2QU5 - chain A; structure by X-ray diffraction, 2.95 A resolution.

# Chain A
Name: Vascular endothelial growth factor receptor 2
Source organism: Homo sapiens
Notes: EC 2.7.10.1; fragment: kinase domain
Reference sequence: P35968 (VGFR2_HUMAN); numbering as in UniProt; present here: 815-939, 990-1171
Sequence (314 residues; row label = number of the first residue in the row; note: 50 numbers in that range are skipped by the numbering (no residue carries them; nothing is unmodelled there)):
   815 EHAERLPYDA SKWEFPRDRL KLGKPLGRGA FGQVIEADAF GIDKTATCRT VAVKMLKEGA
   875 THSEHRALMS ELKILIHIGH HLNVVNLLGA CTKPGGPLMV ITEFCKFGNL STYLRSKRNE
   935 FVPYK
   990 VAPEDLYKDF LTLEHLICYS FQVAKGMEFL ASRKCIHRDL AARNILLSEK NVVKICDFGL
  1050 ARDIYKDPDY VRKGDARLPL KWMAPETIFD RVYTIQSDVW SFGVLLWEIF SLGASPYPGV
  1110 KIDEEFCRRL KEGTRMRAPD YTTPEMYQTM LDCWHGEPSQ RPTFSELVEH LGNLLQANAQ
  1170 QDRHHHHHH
Disordered / not traced: 815, 1051-1063, 1171-1178
Modified positions: Tyr-1054 (O-phosphotyrosine; PTR); Tyr-1059 (O-phosphotyrosine; PTR)
Differences from the reference sequence: engineered mutation Ala-817 (Cys in P35968), Thr-916 (Val in P35968), Val-990 (Glu in P35968); modified residue (1054, 1059); expression tag (1172-1178)
Small-molecule neighbours: 276 (4-[[2-[[4-chloro-3-(trifluoromethyl)phenyl]amino]-3H-benzimidazol-5-yl]oxy]-N-methyl-pyridine-2-carboxamide): Leu-840, Val-848, Ala-866, Lys-868, Glu-885, Ile-888, Leu-889, Ile-892, Val-898, Val-899, Thr-916, Glu-917, Phe-918, Cys-919, Lys-920, Gly-922, Leu-1019, Ile-1025, His-1026, Leu-1035, Ile-1044, Cys-1045, Asp-1046, Phe-1047
UniProt features mapped onto this chain:
  - binding site (ATP): Leu-840 to Val-848, Lys-868
  - natural variant: Val-848 (V848E: Strongly reduced autophosphorylation and kinase activity), Gly-873 (G873R: In a colorectal cancer sample), Pro-1147 (P1147S: In HCI)
  - mutagenesis: Lys-868 (K868M: Loss of enzyme activity), Tyr-996 (Y996F: Strongly reduced autophosphorylation. Reduces phosphorylation of PLCG1), Cys-1045 (C1045A: Significantly higher kinase activity), Tyr-1054 (Y1054F: Strongly reduced autophosphorylation. Abolishes phosphorylation of downstream signaling proteins; when associated with F-1059), Tyr-1059 (Y1059F: Strongly reduced autophosphorylation. Abolishes phosphorylation of downstream signaling proteins; when associated with F-1054)
  - active site: Asp-1028 (Proton acceptor)
  - modified residue (Phosphotyrosine): Tyr-996, Tyr-1054, Tyr-1059
Reported in the primary citation:
  - binding site for 276: Glu-885, Cys-919, Asp-1046

# In short
Ligands of chain A: compound 276. UniProt lists 10 ATP-binding residues, 5 mutagenesis sites and active-site
residue Asp-1028. From the paper: a binding site for 276 at Glu-885, Cys-919 and Asp-1046.
Chain A is Vascular endothelial growth factor receptor 2 (Homo sapiens); the structure, Crystal structure of
the VEGFR2 kinase domain in complex with a benzimidazole inhibitor, was determined by X-ray diffraction
together with 2QU6 from the same study.
